PDB entry 7JHY | electron microscopy, 3.90 A resolution | chains e and j of the 12 polymer chains in the assembly

[Chain e]
Name: Csf2 (Cas7)
From: Mycobacterium sp. JS623
UniProt: L0J6R6 (L0J6R6_9MYCO); residues 13-300 here correspond to UniProt positions 1-288 (UniProt number = residue number - 12)
Amino-acid sequence (300 residues; numbered 1 to 300; the number before each row is that of its first residue):
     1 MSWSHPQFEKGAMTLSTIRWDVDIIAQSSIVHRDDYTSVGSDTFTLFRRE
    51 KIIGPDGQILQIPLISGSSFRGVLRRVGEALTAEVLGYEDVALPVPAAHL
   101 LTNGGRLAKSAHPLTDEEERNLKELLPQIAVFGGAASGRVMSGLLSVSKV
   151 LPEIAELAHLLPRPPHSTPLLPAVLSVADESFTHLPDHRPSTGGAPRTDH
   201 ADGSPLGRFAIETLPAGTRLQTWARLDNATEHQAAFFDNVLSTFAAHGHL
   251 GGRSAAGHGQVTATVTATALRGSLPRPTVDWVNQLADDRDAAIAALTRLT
Not modelled in the structure: 1-17, 36-41, 93-106, 182-204, 289-300
Construct notes: expression tag (1-12)
From the paper describing this entry:
  - catalytic residues: D42 (proposed by the authors, not directly observed)

[Chain j]
Name: Csf4 (Cas11)
From: Mycobacterium sp. JS623
UniProt: L0JA79 (L0JA79_9MYCO); numbering as in UniProt (aligned over 1-162)
Amino-acid sequence (162 residues; numbered 1 to 162; the number before each row is that of its first residue):
     1 MTTPTPTQVWRATVPELPPLVDEAGDTGSATARAADTAERLLLLLHYSID
    51 WESSWVADPKHRKTYWDELLPGRVRRAAYRADTLDRWWSEVAGQLGAPAP
   101 RHRDRRLELATLLREPALPVITVLRDSLPALLLRVRIIAEAVAAQRGNNS
   151 AATSSADPNEPA
Not modelled in the structure: 1, 52-53, 65, 148-162

[How chain e and chain j interact]
Pairs across the interface - 9 pairs, chain e then chain j:
  T45(e) with R75(j), hydrogen bond
  S167(e) with L118(j)
  P169(e) with T122(j); R125(j), hydrogen bond (backbone-side chain)
  L171(e) with Y79(j)
  P172(e) with Y79(j), hydrophobic
  A173(e) with Y79(j), hydrophobic
  L175(e) with R76(j)
  E212(e) with Y79(j)
Other interface residues (no listed pair), chain e (9 interface residues in all): L170

[In short]
The interface between chain e and chain j involves 9 residues on one side and 6 on the other; the contacts
include 2 hydrogen bonds. Polar contacts include T45(e)-R75(j) and P169(e)-R125(j). From the paper: the
catalytic residue D42(e).
Chain e is Csf2 (Cas7) and chain j is Csf4 (Cas11), both from Mycobacterium sp. JS623; the structure, Type
IV-B CRISPR Complex, was determined by electron microscopy.
